1P9L - chains A and B; structure by X-ray diffraction, 2.30 A resolution.

# Chain A (and B)
Molecule: dihydrodipicolinate reductase
Organism: Mycobacterium tuberculosis
Notes: EC 1.3.1.26; chain B of this document is another copy of the same molecule, construct and numbering; everything in this record applies to it too
UniProt: P72024 (DAPB_MYCTU); numbering as in UniProt (aligned over 1-245)
Chain sequence (245 residues; each row starts with the number of its first residue):
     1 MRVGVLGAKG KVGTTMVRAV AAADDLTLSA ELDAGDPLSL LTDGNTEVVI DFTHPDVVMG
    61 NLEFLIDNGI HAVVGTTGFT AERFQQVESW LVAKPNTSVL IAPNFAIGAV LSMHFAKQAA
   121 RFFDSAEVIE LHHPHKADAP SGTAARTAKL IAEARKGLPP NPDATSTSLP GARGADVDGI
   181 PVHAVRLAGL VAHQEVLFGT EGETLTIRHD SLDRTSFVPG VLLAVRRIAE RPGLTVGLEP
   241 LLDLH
Residues lining bound ligands:
  - NADH (NAI; 1,4-dihydronicotinamide adenine dinucleotide): Leu-6, Gly-7, Lys-9, Gly-10, Lys-11, Val-12, Gly-13, Leu-32, Asp-33, Ala-34, Phe-52, Thr-53, Pro-55, Val-57, Asn-61, Gly-75, Thr-76, Thr-77, Ala-102, Pro-103, Asn-104, Phe-105, His-133, Lys-136, Asp-138, Arg-214, Phe-217
  - pyridine-2,6-dicarboxylic acid (PDC): Thr-77, Pro-103, Asn-104, His-132, His-133, Lys-136, Asp-138, Ser-141, Gly-142, Thr-143, Ala-192, Arg-214, Phe-217

# Interface between chain A and chain B
Contacting residue pairs - 60 pairs, chain A then chain B:
  Ala-106(A) / Glu-203(B)
  Ile-107(A) / Glu-203(B)  hydrogen bond (backbone-side chain)
  Gly-108(A) / Glu-203(B)  hydrogen bond (backbone-side chain)
  Leu-111(A) / Phe-123(B)  hydrophobic
  Ser-112(A) / Leu-205(B)
  His-114(A) / Gln-118(B)  hydrogen bond
  Phe-115(A) / Phe-115(B)
  Phe-115(A) / Gln-118(B)
  Phe-115(A) / Ala-119(B)  hydrophobic
  Phe-115(A) / Leu-205(B)  hydrophobic
  Gln-118(A) / His-114(B)  hydrogen bond
  Gln-118(A) / Phe-115(B)
  Gln-118(A) / Gln-118(B)  hydrogen bond
  Ala-119(A) / Leu-111(B)  hydrophobic
  Ala-119(A) / Phe-115(B)  hydrophobic
  Phe-122(A) / Ile-107(B)  hydrophobic
  Phe-122(A) / Leu-111(B)  hydrophobic
  Phe-123(A) / Gly-108(B)
  Phe-123(A) / Leu-111(B)  hydrophobic
  Glu-201(A) / Thr-215(B)  hydrogen bond
  Glu-201(A) / Ser-216(B)
  Gly-202(A) / Asp-210(B)
  Gly-202(A) / Ser-211(B)
  Gly-202(A) / Leu-212(B)  hydrogen bond (backbone-backbone)
  Gly-202(A) / Asp-213(B)  hydrogen bond (backbone-backbone)
  Gly-202(A) / Thr-215(B)
  Gly-202(A) / Ser-216(B)
  Glu-203(A) / Ala-106(B)
  Glu-203(A) / Ile-107(B)  hydrogen bond (side chain-backbone)
  Glu-203(A) / Gly-108(B)  hydrogen bond (side chain-backbone)
  Glu-203(A) / His-209(B)  salt bridge
  Glu-203(A) / Asp-210(B)
  Glu-203(A) / Ser-216(B)
  Thr-204(A) / Arg-208(B)
  Thr-204(A) / His-209(B)
  Thr-204(A) / Asp-210(B)  hydrogen bond (backbone-backbone)
  Thr-204(A) / Leu-212(B)
  Leu-205(A) / Ser-112(B)
  Leu-205(A) / Phe-115(B)  hydrophobic
  Leu-205(A) / Ile-207(B)  hydrophobic
  Leu-205(A) / Arg-208(B)
  Thr-206(A) / Thr-206(B)
  Thr-206(A) / Ile-207(B)
  Thr-206(A) / Arg-208(B)  hydrogen bond (backbone-backbone)
  Ile-207(A) / Thr-206(B)
  Arg-208(A) / Thr-204(B)
  Arg-208(A) / Leu-205(B)
  Arg-208(A) / Thr-206(B)  hydrogen bond (backbone-backbone)
  His-209(A) / Glu-203(B)  salt bridge
  His-209(A) / Thr-204(B)
  Asp-210(A) / Glu-203(B)
  Asp-210(A) / Thr-204(B)  hydrogen bond (backbone-backbone)
  Ser-211(A) / Gly-202(B)
  Leu-212(A) / Gly-202(B)  hydrogen bond (backbone-backbone)
  Asp-213(A) / Gly-202(B)  hydrogen bond (backbone-backbone)
  Thr-215(A) / Glu-201(B)  hydrogen bond
  Ser-216(A) / Glu-201(B)
  Ser-216(A) / Gly-202(B)
  Ser-216(A) / Glu-203(B)
  His-245(A) / Phe-122(B)
Other interface residues (no listed pair), chain A (29 interface residues in all): Ala-109, Leu-242
Other interface residues (no listed pair), chain B (29 interface residues in all): Ala-109, Leu-242, Leu-244

# Overview
The chain A/chain B interface involves 29 residues from each chain, with 17 hydrogen bonds and 2 salt bridges.
Polar pairs include Glu-203(A)/His-209(B), Ile-107(A)/Glu-203(B) and Gly-108(A)/Glu-203(B). Ligands of chain
A: NADH and pyridine-2,6-dicarboxylic acid.
Chain A and chain B are both dihydrodipicolinate reductase (Mycobacterium tuberculosis); the structure,
Structure of M. tuberculosis dihydrodipicolinate reductase in complex with NADH and 2,6 PDC, was determined by
X-ray diffraction, deposited together with 1C3V.
